9BUR - chains A and B; structure by electron microscopy, 2.95 A resolution.

Chain A:
Protein: Vitamin K-dependent gamma-carboxylase
Source organism: Homo sapiens
Notes: EC 4.1.1.90
Reference sequence: P38435 (VKGC_HUMAN); residue numbers follow UniProt; this construct covers 1-758
Chain sequence (766 residues; numbered 1 to 766; the number before each row is that of its first residue):
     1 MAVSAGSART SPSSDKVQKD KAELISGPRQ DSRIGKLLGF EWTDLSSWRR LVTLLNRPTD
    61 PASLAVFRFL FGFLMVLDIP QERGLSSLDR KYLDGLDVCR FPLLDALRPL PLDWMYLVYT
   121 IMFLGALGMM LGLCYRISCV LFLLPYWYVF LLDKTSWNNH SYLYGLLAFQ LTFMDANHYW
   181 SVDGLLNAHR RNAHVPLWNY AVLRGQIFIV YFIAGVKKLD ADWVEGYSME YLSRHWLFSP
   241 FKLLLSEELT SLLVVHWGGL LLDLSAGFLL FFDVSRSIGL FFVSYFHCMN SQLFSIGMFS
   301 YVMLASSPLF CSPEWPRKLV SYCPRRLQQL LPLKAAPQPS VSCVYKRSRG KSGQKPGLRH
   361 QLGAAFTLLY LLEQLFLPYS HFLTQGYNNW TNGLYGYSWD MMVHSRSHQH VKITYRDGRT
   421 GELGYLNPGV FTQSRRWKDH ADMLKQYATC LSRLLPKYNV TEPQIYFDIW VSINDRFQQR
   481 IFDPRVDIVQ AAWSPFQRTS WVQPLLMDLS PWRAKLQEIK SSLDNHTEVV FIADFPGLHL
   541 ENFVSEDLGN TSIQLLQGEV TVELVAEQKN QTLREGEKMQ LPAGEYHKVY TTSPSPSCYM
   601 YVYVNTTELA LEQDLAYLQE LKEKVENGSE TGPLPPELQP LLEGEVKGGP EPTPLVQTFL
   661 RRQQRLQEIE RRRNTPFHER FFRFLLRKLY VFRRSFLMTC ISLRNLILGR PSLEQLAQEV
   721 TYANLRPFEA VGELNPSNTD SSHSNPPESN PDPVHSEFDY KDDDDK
Not modelled in the structure: 1-30, 348-353, 625-652, 728-766
Disulfide bonds: C99-C450
Covalent attachments: N-acetylglucosamine (NAG) linked to N550, N570, N605
Differences from the reference sequence: expression tag (759-766)
UniProt features mapped onto this chain:
  - active site: K218 (Proton acceptor)
  - modified residue: A2 (N-acetylalanine)
  - glycosylation (N-linked (GlcNAc...) asparagine): N459, N550
  - natural variant: F299 (F299S: In PXEL-MCFD), L394 (L394R: In VKCFD1), R476 (R476C: In PXEL-MCFD; R476H: In PXEL-MCFD), R485 (R485P: In VKCFD1), W493 (W493S: In PXEL-MCFD), W501 (W501S: In VKCFD1), G558 (G558R: In PXEL-MCFD)
  - mutagenesis: H160 (H160A: No effect on activity), K218 (K218A: No activity), H287 (H287A: No effect on activity), H381 (H381A: No effect on activity)

Chain B:
Protein: Osteocalcin
Source organism: Homo sapiens
Reference sequence: P02818 (OSTCN_HUMAN); residues 1-100 here = UniProt positions 1-100
Chain sequence (106 residues; each row starts with the number of its first residue):
     1 MRALTLLALL ALAALCIAGQ AGAKPSGAES SKGAAFVSKQ EGSEVVKRPR RYLYQWLGAP
    61 VPYPDPLEPR REVCELNPDC DELADHIGFQ EAYRRFYGPV HHHHHH
Not modelled in the structure: 1-32, 48-63, 71-80, 101-106
Differences from the reference sequence: expression tag (101-106)
UniProt features mapped onto this chain:
  - binding site (Ca(2+)): E68, E72, E75, D81
  - site: P60 (Not hydroxylated)
  - modified residue (4-carboxyglutamate): E68, E72, E75

How chain A and chain B interact:
Contacting residue pairs - 91 pairs, chain A then chain B:
  Q81(A) - R70(B)  hydrogen bond (backbone-side chain)
  E82(A) - R70(B)
  S87(A) - L83(B)
  D89(A) - Y93(B)  hydrogen bond
  D89(A) - Y97(B)
  R90(A) - D81(B)
  R90(A) - L83(B)
  R90(A) - F89(B)
  L93(A) - F89(B)  hydrophobic
  L93(A) - A92(B)
  L93(A) - Y93(B)  hydrophobic
  D94(A) - A92(B)
  D94(A) - F96(B)
  G95(A) - A92(B)
  L96(A) - H86(B)
  L96(A) - F89(B)  hydrophobic
  D97(A) - H86(B)  hydrogen bond (backbone-side chain)
  V98(A) - H86(B)
  L112(A) - F96(B)  hydrophobic
  D113(A) - F96(B)
  N158(A) - L67(B)
  N158(A) - E68(B)  hydrogen bond (side chain-backbone)
  N159(A) - E68(B)  hydrogen bond
  H160(A) - E68(B)  salt bridge
  M229(A) - P66(B)  hydrophobic
  S295(A) - P69(B)
  S295(A) - R70(B)  hydrogen bond (backbone-backbone)
  I296(A) - E68(B)
  I296(A) - P69(B)  hydrophobic
  Y395(A) - L67(B)
  Y395(A) - E68(B)  hydrogen bond
  M401(A) - E68(B)
  M402(A) - E68(B)
  R406(A) - P64(B)
  R406(A) - D65(B)  hydrogen bond (backbone-backbone)
  R406(A) - L67(B)
  H408(A) - D65(B)
  Q409(A) - V45(B)
  Q409(A) - V46(B)
  H410(A) - G42(B)  hydrogen bond (side chain-backbone)
  H410(A) - E44(B)  hydrogen bond (side chain-backbone)
  H410(A) - V45(B)
  K412(A) - G42(B)
  Y415(A) - F36(B)  hydrophobic
  Y425(A) - F36(B)
  Y425(A) - V37(B)  hydrogen bond (backbone-backbone)
  Y425(A) - K39(B)
  L426(A) - A35(B)
  L426(A) - F36(B)  hydrophobic
  L426(A) - V37(B)
  N427(A) - A35(B)
  V430(A) - A35(B)  hydrophobic
  V430(A) - I87(B)
  F431(A) - H86(B)  hydrogen bond (backbone-side chain)
  F431(A) - I87(B)  hydrophobic
  Q433(A) - L83(B)
  Q433(A) - H86(B)
  R436(A) - L67(B)  hydrogen bond (side chain-backbone)
  H440(A) - L67(B)
  Y458(A) - F36(B)  hydrophobic
  Y458(A) - I87(B)
  L540(A) - V45(B)  hydrophobic
  E541(A) - K39(B)  salt bridge
  E541(A) - S43(B)
  N542(A) - S43(B)
  N542(A) - E44(B)
  N542(A) - V45(B)  hydrogen bond (side chain-backbone)
  F543(A) - Q40(B)
  F543(A) - S43(B)  hydrogen bond (backbone-backbone)
  F543(A) - E44(B)
  S545(A) - E44(B)
  L548(A) - V46(B)  hydrophobic
  Y586(A) - K39(B)  hydrogen bond (side chain-backbone)
  Y586(A) - Q40(B)
  Y586(A) - S43(B)
  R694(A) - Y93(B)
  M698(A) - Y93(B)
  M698(A) - Y97(B)
  R710(A) - R95(B)  hydrogen bond (side chain-backbone)
  R710(A) - F96(B)  hydrogen bond (side chain-backbone)
  R710(A) - Y97(B)
  L713(A) - Y97(B)
  L713(A) - G98(B)
  L713(A) - P99(B)
  L716(A) - F96(B)
  A717(A) - G98(B)
  A717(A) - P99(B)
  V720(A) - Y93(B)
  V720(A) - Y97(B)  hydrophobic
  V720(A) - V100(B)  hydrophobic
  T721(A) - V100(B)
Other interface residues (no listed pair), chain A (70 interface residues in all): K91, Y116, W157, G297, F299, H404, S405, S407, T432, R435, L455, V460, I532, Y603, K688, I701, S702, N724
Other interface residues (no listed pair), chain B (36 interface residues in all): A34, S38, K47, E82, A84, G88

Summary:
The interface between chain A and chain B involves 70 residues on one side and 36 on the other, with 18
hydrogen bonds and 2 salt bridges. Polar contacts include H160(A)-E68(B), E541(A)-K39(B) and Q81(A)-R70(B).
N-acetylglucosamine is covalently linked to N550(A), N570(A) and N605(A).
Here chain A is Vitamin K-dependent gamma-carboxylase and chain B is Osteocalcin, both from Homo sapiens.
Entry 9BUR (Structure of GGCX-BGP complex) was determined by electron microscopy (same publication as 9BUM and
9BUX).
